Entry 5KH3 (X-ray diffraction, 1.60 A resolution); this record covers chain A.

[Chain A]
Name: Histone deacetylase 6
Organism: Homo sapiens
Notes: EC 3.5.1.98
UniProtKB: Q9UBN7 (HDAC6_HUMAN); numbering as in UniProt (aligned over 1109-1213)
Chain sequence (107 residues; row label = number of the first residue in the row):
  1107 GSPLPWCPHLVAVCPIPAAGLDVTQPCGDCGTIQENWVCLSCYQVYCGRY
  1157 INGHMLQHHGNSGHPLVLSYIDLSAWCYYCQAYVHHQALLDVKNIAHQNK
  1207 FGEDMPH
Unresolved in the structure: 1107, 1209-1213
Differences from the reference sequence: expression tag (1107-1108)
Ion coordination: Zn2+ site 1: Cys-1113, His-1115, Cys-1183, Cys-1186; Zn2+ site 2: Cys-1133, Cys-1136, Cys-1153, His-1160; Zn2+ site 3: Cys-1145, Cys-1148, His-1164, His-1170
Residues lining bound ligands: 6U6 (3-(5-chloranyl-1,3-benzothiazol-2-yl)propanoic acid): Glu-1141, Trp-1143, Gly-1154, Arg-1155, Met-1161, Leu-1162, Val-1173, Trp-1182, Tyr-1184, Tyr-1189

[Overview]
Ligands of chain A: compound 6U6. Cys-1113, His-1115, Cys-1183 and Cys-1186 coordinate Zn2+ site 1. The Zn2+
site 2 is built by Cys-1133, Cys-1136, Cys-1153 and His-1160.
Chain A is Histone deacetylase 6 (Homo sapiens); the structure, Crystal structure of fragment
(3-(5-Chloro-1,3-benzothiazol-2-yl)propanoic acid) bound in the ubiquitin binding pocket of the HDAC6
zinc-finger ..., was determined by X-ray diffraction (same publication as 5WPB, 5B8D, 5KH7 and 5KH9).
